4FQV - chains B and D of the 12 polymer chains in the assembly; structure by X-ray diffraction, 5.75 A resolution (low resolution: residue-level contacts below are approximate; hydrogen-bond / salt-bridge calls are withheld).

Chain B (and D):
Protein: Hemagglutinin HA2
Organism: Influenza A virus
Notes: chain D of this document is another copy of the same molecule, construct and numbering; everything in this record applies to it too
UniProt: Q6VMK1 (Q6VMK1_9INFA); residues 1-176 here correspond to UniProt positions 349-524 (UniProt number = residue number + 348)
Sequence (176 residues; row label = number of the first residue in the row):
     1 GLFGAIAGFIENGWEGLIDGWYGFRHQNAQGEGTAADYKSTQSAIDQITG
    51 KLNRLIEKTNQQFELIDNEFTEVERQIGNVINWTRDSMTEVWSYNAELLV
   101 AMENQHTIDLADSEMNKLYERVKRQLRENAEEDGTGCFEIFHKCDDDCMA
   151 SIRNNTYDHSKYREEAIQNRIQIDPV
Unresolved in the structure: 171-176 (chain D: 172-176)
Disulfide bonds: C144-C148

How chain B and chain D interact:
Residue-residue contacts - 38 pairs, chain B then chain D:
  F3(B) with L2(D); F3(D)
  T59(B) with E90(D)
  Q61(B) with D86(D); E90(D)
  F63(B) with W83(D); S87(D); E90(D)
  I66(B) with N79(D); W83(D)
  I77(B) with I77(D); V80(D)
  I81(B) with V80(D); W83(D)
  T84(B) with W83(D)
  R85(B) with W83(D)
  M88(B) with S87(D); V91(D)
  V91(B) with V91(D)
  W92(B) with E90(D); V91(D); Y94(D)
  N95(B) with Y94(D)
  L99(B) with Y94(D)
  H106(B) with Q105(D)
  S113(B) with L2(D)
  K117(B) with G1(D); G4(D)
  R124(B) with F9(D); Y119(D); E132(D); G134(D)
  R127(B) with E131(D); E132(D); D133(D)
  E128(B) with R170(D)
  R163(B) with E131(D); R170(D)
Other interface residues (no listed pair), chain B (25 interface residues in all): R54, V73, L110, K123
Other interface residues (no listed pair), chain D (27 interface residues in all): Q76, T84, N95, L98, E139, F141

Overview:
25 residues of chain B face 27 of chain D across their interface.
Both chains are Hemagglutinin HA2 (Influenza A virus). Entry 4FQV (Crystal structure of broadly neutralizing
antibody CR9114 bound to H7 influenza hemagglutinin) was determined by X-ray diffraction, deposited together
with 4FQH, 4FQI, 4FQJ, 4FQK, 4FQM and 4FQY.
